Entry 8RG5 (X-ray diffraction, 2.18 A resolution); this record covers chains A and B.

Chain A (and B):
Molecule: Glycoside-hydrolase family GH114 TIM-barrel domain-containing protein
Organism: Planctomycetes bacterium K23_9
Notes: chain B of this document is another copy of the same molecule, construct and numbering; everything in this record applies to it too
Reference sequence: A0A517NMB4 (A0A517NMB4_9BACT); residue numbers follow UniProt; this construct covers 39-392
Amino-acid sequence (354 residues; row label = number of the first residue in the row):
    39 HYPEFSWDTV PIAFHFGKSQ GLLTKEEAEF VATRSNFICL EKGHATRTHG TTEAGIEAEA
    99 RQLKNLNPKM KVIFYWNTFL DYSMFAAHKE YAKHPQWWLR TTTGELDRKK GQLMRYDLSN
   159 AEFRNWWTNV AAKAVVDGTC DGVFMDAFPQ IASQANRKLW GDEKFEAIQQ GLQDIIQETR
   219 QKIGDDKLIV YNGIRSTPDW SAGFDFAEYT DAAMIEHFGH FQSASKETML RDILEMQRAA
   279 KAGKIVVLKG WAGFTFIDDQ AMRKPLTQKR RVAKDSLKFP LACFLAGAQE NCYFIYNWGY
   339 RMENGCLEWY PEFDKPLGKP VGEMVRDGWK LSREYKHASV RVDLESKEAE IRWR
What the authors report for this chain:
  - catalytic residues: Asp184, Glu254 (by similarity / conservation)

How chain A and chain B interact:
Contacting residue pairs (11; chain A residue first):
  Thr62(A) with Glu361(B)
  Lys63(A) with Arg364(B)
  Glu64(A) with Leu272(B); Gln275(B); Met362(B); Arg364(B), salt bridge
  Glu67(A) with Arg364(B), salt bridge
  Arg308(A) with Lys279(B), hydrogen bond (side chain-backbone); Ala280(B), hydrogen bond (side chain-backbone); Gly281(B)
  Pro349(A) with Glu246(B)

In short:
6 residues of chain A and 9 residues of chain B are in contact; the contacts include 2 hydrogen bonds and 2
salt bridges. Polar contacts include Glu64(A)-Arg364(B), Glu67(A)-Arg364(B) and Arg308(A)-Lys279(B). From the
paper: catalytic residues Asp184(A) and Glu254(A).
Both chains are Glycoside-hydrolase family GH114 TIM-barrel domain-containing protein (Planctomycetes
bacterium K23_9). Entry 8RG5 (Crystal structure of PbFucA from Planctomycetes bacterium K23_9 in P 4 21 2) was
determined by X-ray diffraction together with 9F9V, 8RG3 and 8RG4 from the same study.
